Entry 4LN8 (X-ray diffraction, 2.50 A resolution); this record covers chains B and F of the 6 polymer chains in the assembly.

# Chain B (and F)
Protein: Hemagglutinin
Organism: Influenza A virus
Notes: fragment: HA2 subunit residues 340-517; chain F of this document is another copy of the same molecule, construct and numbering; everything in this record applies to it too
Sequence (181 residues; numbered 1 to 181; the number before each row is that of its first residue):
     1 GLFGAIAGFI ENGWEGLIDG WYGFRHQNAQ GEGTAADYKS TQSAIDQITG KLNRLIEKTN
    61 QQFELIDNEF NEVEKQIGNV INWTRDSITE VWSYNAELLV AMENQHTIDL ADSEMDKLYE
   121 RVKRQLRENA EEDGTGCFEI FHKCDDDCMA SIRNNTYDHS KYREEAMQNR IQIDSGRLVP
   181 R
Disordered / not traced: 1-4, 172-181
Cystine bridges: Cys-144/Cys-148
Covalently attached groups: N-acetylglucosamine (NAG) linked to Asn-82

# Chain B / chain F interface
Residue-residue contacts (38):
  Arg-54(B) / Leu-98(F)
  Glu-57(B) / Glu-97(F)
  Thr-59(B) / Glu-90(F)  hydrogen bond
  Gln-61(B) / Glu-90(F)
  Phe-63(B) / Trp-83(F)
  Phe-63(B) / Asp-86(F)
  Phe-63(B) / Ser-87(F)
  Phe-63(B) / Glu-90(F)
  Ile-66(B) / Asn-79(F)
  Ile-66(B) / Trp-83(F)
  Glu-74(B) / Gln-76(F)  hydrogen bond
  Ile-77(B) / Gln-76(F)
  Ile-77(B) / Ile-77(F)  hydrophobic
  Ile-81(B) / Trp-83(F)
  Thr-84(B) / Trp-83(F)
  Thr-84(B) / Thr-84(F)
  Arg-85(B) / Trp-83(F)
  Ile-88(B) / Ser-87(F)
  Val-91(B) / Val-91(F)  hydrophobic
  Trp-92(B) / Glu-90(F)
  Trp-92(B) / Val-91(F)
  Trp-92(B) / Tyr-94(F)  hydrophobic
  Asn-95(B) / Tyr-94(F)
  Asn-95(B) / Asn-95(F)
  Leu-99(B) / Tyr-94(F)
  His-106(B) / Gln-105(F)
  Arg-124(B) / Tyr-119(F)
  Arg-124(B) / Glu-132(F)  salt bridge
  Arg-124(B) / Gly-134(F)
  Arg-127(B) / Glu-131(F)  salt bridge
  Arg-127(B) / Glu-132(F)
  Arg-127(B) / Asp-133(F)
  Arg-127(B) / Glu-139(F)  salt bridge
  Glu-128(B) / Glu-131(F)
  Glu-128(B) / Arg-170(F)  salt bridge
  Arg-163(B) / Glu-131(F)  salt bridge
  Arg-163(B) / Arg-170(F)  hydrogen bond (side chain-backbone)
  Met-167(B) / Arg-170(F)
Other interface residues (no listed pair), chain B (25 interface residues in all): Glu-64, Met-102, Glu-103
Other interface residues (no listed pair), chain F (27 interface residues in all): Ile-10, Val-80, Ile-88, Met-102, Asp-109, Phe-141

# In short
25 residues of chain B face 27 of chain F across their interface, with 3 hydrogen bonds and 5 salt bridges.
Among the polar pairs are Arg-124(B)/Glu-132(F), Arg-127(B)/Glu-131(F) and Arg-127(B)/Glu-139(F). Covalently
linked N-acetylglucosamine: at Asn-82(B).
Chain B and chain F are both Hemagglutinin (Influenza A virus); the structure, The crystal structure of
hemagglutinin from a h7n9 influenza virus (a/shanghai/2/2013) in complex with lstb, was determined by X-ray
diffraction, deposited together with 4LN3, 4LN4 and 4LN6.
